PDB entry 8J6L | electron microscopy, 3.05 A resolution | chains A and R of the 5 polymer chains in the assembly

# Chain A
Name: Guanine nucleotide-binding protein G(i) subunit alpha-1
Source organism: Homo sapiens
UniProtKB: P63096 (GNAI1_HUMAN); numbering as in UniProt (aligned over 1-354)
Amino-acid sequence (354 residues; numbered 1 to 354; the number before each row is that of its first residue):
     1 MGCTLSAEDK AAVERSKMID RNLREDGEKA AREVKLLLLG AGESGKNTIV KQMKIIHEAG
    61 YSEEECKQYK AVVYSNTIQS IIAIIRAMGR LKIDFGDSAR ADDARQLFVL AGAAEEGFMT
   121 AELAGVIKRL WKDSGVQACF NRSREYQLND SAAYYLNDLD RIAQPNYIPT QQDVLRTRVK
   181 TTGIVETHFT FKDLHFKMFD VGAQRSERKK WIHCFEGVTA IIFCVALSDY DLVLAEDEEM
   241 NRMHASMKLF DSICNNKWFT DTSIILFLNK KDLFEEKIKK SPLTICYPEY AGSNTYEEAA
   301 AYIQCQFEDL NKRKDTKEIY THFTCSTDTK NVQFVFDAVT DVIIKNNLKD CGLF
Not modelled in the structure: 1-4, 56-181, 234-240
Differences from the reference sequence: engineered mutation N47 (Ser in P63096), A203 (Gly in P63096), A245 (Glu in P63096), S326 (Ala in P63096)
Swiss-Prot annotation at these positions:
  - region: K35 to K46, T48 (G1 motif), D173 to T181 (G2 motif), F196 to G202, Q204, R205 (G3 motif), I265 to D272 (G4 motif), T324, C325, T327 to T329 (G5 motif)
  - binding site (GTP): E43 to K46, T48, S151, L175 to T181, D200 to G202, Q204, N269 to D272
  - binding site (Mg(2+)): T181
  - modified residue: R178 (ADP-ribosylarginine), Q204 (Deamidated glutamine), C351 (ADP-ribosylcysteine)
  - lipidation: G2 (N-myristoyl glycine), C3 (S-palmitoyl cysteine)
  - natural variant: G40 (G40C: In NEDHISB; G40R: In NEDHISB), G45 (G45D: In NEDHISB), T48 (T48I: In NEDHISB; T48K: In NEDHISB), Q52 (Q52P: In NEDHISB), S75 (deletion: In NEDHISB; uncertain significance), Q172 (deletion: In NEDHISB), D173 (D173V: In NEDHISB), E186 to F189 (deletion: In NEDHISB; uncertain significance), C224 (C224Y: In NEDHISB), K270 (K270N: In NEDHISB; K270R: In NEDHISB), D272 (D272G: In NEDHISB), V332 (V332E: In NEDHISB; uncertain significance)
  - mutagenesis: G42 (G42R: Abolishes switch to an activated conformation and dissociation from beta and gamma subunits upon GTP binding. Abolishes interaction with RGS family members), E116 (E116L: Enhances interaction (inactive GDP-bound) with RGS14), Q147 (Q147L: Enhances interaction (inactive GDP-bound) with RGS14)

# Chain R
Name: Hydroxycarboxylic acid receptor 2
Source organism: Homo sapiens
UniProtKB: Q8TDS4 (HCAR2_HUMAN); residues 1-330 carry their UniProt numbers (330 of 488 residues fall inside the UniProt entry; the rest is not from it)
Amino-acid sequence (488 residues; numbered 1 to 488; the number before each row is that of its first residue):
     1 MNRHHLQDHF LEIDKKNCCV FRDDFIVKVL PPVLGLEFIF GLLGNGLALW IFCFHLKSWK
    61 SSRIFLFNLA VADFLLIICL PFLMDNYVRR WDWKFGDIPC RLMLFMLAMN RQGSIIFLTV
   121 VAVDRYFRVV HPHHALNKIS NRTAAIISCL LWGITIGLTV HLLKKKMPIQ NGGANLCSSF
   181 SICHTFQWHE AMFLLEFFLP LGIILFCSAR IIWSLRQRQM DRHAKIKRAI TFIMVVAIVF
   241 VICFLPSVVV RIRIFWLLHT SGTQNCEVYR SVDLAFFITL SFTYMNSMLD PVVYYFSSPS
   301 FPNFFSTLIN RCLQRKMTGE PDNNRSTSVE VFTLEDFVGD WEQTAAYNLD QVLEQGGVSS
   361 LLQNLAVSVT PIQRIVRSGE NALKIDIHVI IPYEGLSADQ MAQIEEVFKV VYPVDDHHFK
   421 VILPYGTLVI DGVTPNMLNY FGRPYEGIAV FDGKKITVTG TLWNGNKIID ERLITPDGSM
   481 LFRVTINS
Not modelled in the structure: 1-6, 56-57, 302-488
Small-molecule neighbours: nicotinic acid (NIO): L83, Y87, W91, L107, R111, S178, S179, F180, F277, L280, Y284
Swiss-Prot annotation at these positions:
  - modified residue: S328 (Phosphoserine)

# How chain A and chain R interact
Pairs across the interface (31):
  E28(A) with S140(R), hydrogen bond
  R32(A) with N137(R)
  L194(A) with H133(R)
  K314(A) with H223(R)
  D315(A) with H223(R)
  E318(A) with D221(R); H223(R), salt bridge
  T340(A) with H133(R), hydrogen bond
  I343(A) with P132(R), hydrophobic; H133(R)
  I344(A) with V129(R); P132(R), hydrophobic; Q219(R)
  K345(A) with Q219(R)
  N347(A) with R128(R), hydrogen bond (side chain-backbone); P132(R); L136(R)
  L348(A) with V129(R), hydrophobic; I226(R), hydrophobic
  D350(A) with K60(R), salt bridge; S62(R); R63(R), hydrogen bond (backbone-side chain); R128(R)
  C351(A) with R128(R)
  G352(A) with S297(R); S298(R), hydrogen bond (backbone-backbone)
  L353(A) with R228(R), hydrogen bond (backbone-side chain); A229(R), hydrophobic
  F354(A) with K225(R), hydrogen bond (backbone-side chain); I226(R), hydrophobic; P299(R)
Interface residues without a listed pair, chain A (18 interface residues in all): D341
Interface residues without a listed pair, chain R (23 interface residues in all): R125, L215, I233

# In short
The interface between chain A and chain R involves 18 residues on one side and 23 on the other, with 7
hydrogen bonds and 2 salt bridges. Polar pairs include E318(A)-H223(R), D350(A)-K60(R) and E28(A)-S140(R).
Ligands of chain R: nicotinic acid.
Chain A is Guanine nucleotide-binding protein G(i) subunit alpha-1 and chain R is Hydroxycarboxylic acid
receptor 2, both from Homo sapiens; the structure, Cryo-EM structure of thehydroxycarboxylic acid receptor
2-Gi protein complex bound niacin, was determined by electron microscopy together with 8J6I and 8J6J from the
same study.
